PDB entry 3OXL | X-ray diffraction, 3.60 A resolution | chain A

== Chain A ==
Molecule: SET and MYND domain-containing protein 3
Source organism: Homo sapiens
Notes: EC 2.1.1.43
UniProtKB: Q9H7B4 (SMYD3_HUMAN); residue numbers follow UniProt; this construct covers 1-428
Sequence (428 residues; each row starts with the number of its first residue):
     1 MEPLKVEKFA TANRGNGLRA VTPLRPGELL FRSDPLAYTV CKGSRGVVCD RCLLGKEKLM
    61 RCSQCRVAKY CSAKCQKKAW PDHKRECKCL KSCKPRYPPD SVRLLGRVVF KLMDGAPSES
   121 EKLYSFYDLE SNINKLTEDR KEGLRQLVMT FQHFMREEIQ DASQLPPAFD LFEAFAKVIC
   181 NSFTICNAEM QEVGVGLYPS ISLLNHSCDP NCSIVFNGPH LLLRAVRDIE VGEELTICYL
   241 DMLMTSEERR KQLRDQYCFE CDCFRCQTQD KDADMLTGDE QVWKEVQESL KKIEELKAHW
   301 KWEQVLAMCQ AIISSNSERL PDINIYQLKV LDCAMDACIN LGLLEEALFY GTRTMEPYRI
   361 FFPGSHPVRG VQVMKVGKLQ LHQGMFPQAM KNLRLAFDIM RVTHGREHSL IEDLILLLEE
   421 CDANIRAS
Unresolved in the structure: 427-428
Ion coordination: Zn2+ site 1: C52, C75; Zn2+ site 2: H83, C87; Zn2+ site 3: C208, C261, C263, C266
Ligand contacts: S-adenosylhomocysteine (SAH): R14, G15, N16, Y124, E130, N132, C180, N181, S202, L203, L204, N205, H206, Y239, Y257, C258, F259, E260
Swiss-Prot annotation at these positions:
  - zinc finger: C49 to C87 (MYND-type)
  - binding site (S-adenosyl-L-methionine): R14 to N16, Y124, N132, N181, N205, H206, Y239, F259
  - binding site (Zn(2+)): C49, C52, C62, C65, C71, C75, H83, C87
  - modified residue: M1 (N-acetylmethionine), T22 (Phosphothreonine)
From the paper describing this entry:
  - mutagenesis - Y124A, E192A, S202A, D241A, Y257F, D262A, D332A: decreased catalytic activity
  - mutagenesis - N132A, F183A, Y239A, Y239F, Y239K, Y239Q, D241A/D332A, F259A: abolished catalytic activity
  - catalytic residues: Y239
  - mutagenesis - R66E: abolished catalytic activity on DNA

== Overview ==
Ligands of chain A: S-adenosylhomocysteine. C52 and C75 coordinate Zn2+ site 1. H83 and C87 form the Zn2+ site
2. From UniProt: 10 S-adenosyl-L-methionine-binding residues and 8 Zn2+-binding residues. From the paper: the
catalytic residue Y239; N132A, F183A and Y239A, among others, abolish catalytic activity; 16 substitutions
were tested in all.
Chain A is SET and MYND domain-containing protein 3 (Homo sapiens); the structure, Human lysine
methyltransferase Smyd3 in complex with AdoHcy (Form II), was determined by X-ray diffraction together with
3OXF and 3OXG from the same study.
